PDB entry 5L4N | X-ray diffraction, 2.35 A resolution | chains B and C of the 4 polymer chains in the assembly

Chain B (and C):
Protein: Pteridine reductase 1
From: Leishmania major
Notes: EC 1.5.1.33; chain C of this document is another copy of the same molecule, construct and numbering; everything in this record applies to it too
UniProt: Q01782 (PTR1_LEIMA); residues 1-288 here = UniProt positions 1-288
Amino-acid sequence (288 residues; numbered 1 to 288; the number before each row is that of its first residue):
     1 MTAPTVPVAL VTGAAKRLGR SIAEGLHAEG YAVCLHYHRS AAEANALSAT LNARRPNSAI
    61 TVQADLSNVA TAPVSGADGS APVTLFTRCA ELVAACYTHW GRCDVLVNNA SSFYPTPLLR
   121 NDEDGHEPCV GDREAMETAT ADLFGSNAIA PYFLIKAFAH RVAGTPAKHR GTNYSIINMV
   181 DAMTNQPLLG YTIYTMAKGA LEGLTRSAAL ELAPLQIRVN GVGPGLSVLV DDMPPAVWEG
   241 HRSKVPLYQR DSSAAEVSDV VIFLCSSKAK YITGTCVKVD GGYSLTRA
Not modelled in the structure: 1-4, 74-80, 121-133, 231-240 (chain C: 1-4, 74-80, 121-132)
Sequence notes: variant V162 (Phe in Q01782)
Modified / non-standard residues: C276 (S-oxy cysteine; CSX)
Small-molecule neighbours:
  - 6QT ((2R)-2-(3-hydroxyphenyl)-6-oxidanyl-2,3-dihydrochromen-4-one): R17, S111, F113, M183, L188, Y194, G225, L226, L229
  - NADPH (NDP; NADPH dihydro-nicotinamide-adenine-dinucleotide phosphate): G13, K16, R17, L18, G19, H36, Y37, H38, R39, S40, A64, D65, L66, S67, N109, A110, S111, S112, D142, S146, N147, M179, V180, D181, Y194, K198, P224, G225, L226, S227, L229
From the paper describing this entry:
  - catalytic residues: D181, Y194, K198 (citing earlier work)
  - binding site for 6QT: R17, S111, F113, D181, L188, L226, L229, R287

How chain B and chain C interact:
Pairs across the interface (32; chain B residue first):
  M183(B) - R287(C)  hydrogen bond (backbone-side chain)
  Q186(B) - Q186(C)
  Q186(B) - S284(C)
  Q186(B) - L285(C)
  Q186(B) - T286(C)  hydrogen bond (side chain-backbone)
  Q186(B) - R287(C)  hydrogen bond (backbone-side chain)
  P187(B) - L285(C)
  P187(B) - R287(C)
  L188(B) - R287(C)
  H241(B) - A288(C)  hydrogen bond (side chain-backbone)
  K244(B) - A288(C)
  Y283(B) - R287(C)
  Y283(B) - A288(C)  hydrogen bond (side chain-backbone)
  S284(B) - Q186(C)
  L285(B) - Q186(C)
  L285(B) - P187(C)
  T286(B) - Q186(C)  hydrogen bond (backbone-side chain)
  T286(B) - T286(C)
  T286(B) - R287(C)
  T286(B) - A288(C)  hydrogen bond (side chain-backbone)
  R287(B) - M183(C)  hydrogen bond (side chain-backbone)
  R287(B) - Q186(C)  hydrogen bond (side chain-backbone)
  R287(B) - P187(C)
  R287(B) - L188(C)
  R287(B) - Y283(C)
  R287(B) - T286(C)
  R287(B) - R287(C)
  R287(B) - A288(C)
  A288(B) - K244(C)
  A288(B) - Y283(C)  hydrogen bond (backbone-side chain)
  A288(B) - T286(C)  hydrogen bond (backbone-side chain)
  A288(B) - R287(C)
Also at the interface, not in a pair above, chain B (13 interface residues in all): N185
Also at the interface, not in a pair above, chain C (12 interface residues in all): N185

Summary:
13 residues of chain B face 12 of chain C across their interface; the contacts include 11 hydrogen bonds.
Polar contacts include M183(B)-R287(C), Q186(B)-T286(C) and Q186(B)-R287(C). Chain B binds compound 6QT and
NADPH. From the paper: catalytic residues D181(B), Y194(B) and K198(B); a binding site for 6QT at R17(B),
S111(B) and F113(B) among others.
Both chains are Pteridine reductase 1 (Leishmania major). Entry 5L4N (Leishmania major Pteridine reductase 1
(PTR1) in complex with compound 1) was determined by X-ray diffraction together with 5L42 and 5K6A from the
same study.
